Entry 6K09 (X-ray diffraction, 2.25 A resolution); this record covers chains A and B of the 3 polymer chains in the assembly.

# Chain A (and B)
Molecule: Nucleosome Assembly Protein
Organism: Caenorhabditis elegans
Notes: chain B of this document is another copy of the same molecule, construct and numbering; everything in this record applies to it too
UniProtKB: Q19007 (Q19007_CAEEL); residue numbers follow UniProt; this construct covers 10-296
Amino-acid sequence (308 residues; row label = number of the first residue in the row; numbers below 1 keep their minus sign (Met-11 is residue -11)):
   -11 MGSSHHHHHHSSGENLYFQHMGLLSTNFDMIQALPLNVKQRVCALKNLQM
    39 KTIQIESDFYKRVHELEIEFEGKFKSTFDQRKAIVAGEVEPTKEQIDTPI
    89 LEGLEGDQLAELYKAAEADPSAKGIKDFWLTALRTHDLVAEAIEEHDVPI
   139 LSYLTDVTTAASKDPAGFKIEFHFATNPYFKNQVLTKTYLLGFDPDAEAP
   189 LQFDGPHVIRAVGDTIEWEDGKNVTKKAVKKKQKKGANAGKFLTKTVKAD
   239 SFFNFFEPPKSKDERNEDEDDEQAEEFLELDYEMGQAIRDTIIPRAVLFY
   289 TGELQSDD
Disordered / not traced: -11 to 5, 219-230, 248-259 (chain B: -11 to 5, 218-233, 254-259, 295-296)
Sequence notes: initiating methionine (-11); expression tag (-10 to 9)

# How chain A and chain B interact
Pairs across the interface - 215 pairs, chain A then chain B:
  Phe6(A) - Leu286(B)  hydrophobic
  Phe6(A) - Glu291(B)
  Phe6(A) - Leu292(B)
  Gln7(A) - Glu291(B)  hydrogen bond (backbone-backbone)
  Gln7(A) - Gln293(B)
  His8(A) - Glu90(B)
  His8(A) - Gly91(B)  hydrogen bond (backbone-backbone)
  Met9(A) - Glu90(B)
  Gly10(A) - Leu89(B)
  Gly10(A) - Glu90(B)  hydrogen bond (backbone-backbone)
  Leu11(A) - Gln96(B)
  Leu12(A) - Gln293(B)  hydrogen bond (backbone-side chain)
  Ser13(A) - Leu89(B)
  Ser13(A) - Thr289(B)
  Ser13(A) - Gly290(B)
  Ser13(A) - Glu291(B)
  Ser13(A) - Gln293(B)
  Thr14(A) - Thr289(B)
  Thr14(A) - Gly290(B)  hydrogen bond (backbone-backbone)
  Thr14(A) - Gln293(B)  hydrogen bond
  Asn15(A) - Thr119(B)
  Asn15(A) - Thr123(B)  hydrogen bond
  Asn15(A) - Phe287(B)  hydrogen bond (side chain-backbone)
  Asn15(A) - Tyr288(B)  hydrogen bond (side chain-backbone)
  Asn15(A) - Thr289(B)  hydrogen bond (backbone-backbone)
  Asn15(A) - Gly290(B)
  Phe16(A) - Leu89(B)  hydrophobic
  Met18(A) - Tyr288(B)
  Ile19(A) - Ile88(B)  hydrophobic
  Ile19(A) - Tyr288(B)  hydrophobic
  Ile19(A) - Thr289(B)
  Gln20(A) - Leu100(B)
  Gln20(A) - Ala103(B)
  Ala21(A) - Ala104(B)
  Leu22(A) - Ala104(B)
  Leu22(A) - Tyr288(B)
  Pro23(A) - Ala104(B)
  Pro23(A) - Glu105(B)
  Pro23(A) - Asp107(B)
  Leu24(A) - Tyr101(B)
  Leu24(A) - Ala104(B)  hydrogen bond (backbone-backbone)
  Leu24(A) - Glu105(B)
  Leu24(A) - Ala106(B)
  Asn25(A) - Ala106(B)
  Asn25(A) - Asp107(B)  hydrogen bond (side chain-backbone)
  Asn25(A) - Ala110(B)  hydrogen bond (side chain-backbone)
  Val26(A) - Gly112(B)
  Lys27(A) - Ile88(B)
  Lys27(A) - Leu100(B)  hydrogen bond (side chain-backbone)
  Lys27(A) - Tyr101(B)
  Gln28(A) - Pro79(B)
  Gln28(A) - Ile84(B)
  Arg29(A) - Ile72(B)
  Arg29(A) - Pro79(B)
  Arg29(A) - Ala110(B)  hydrogen bond (side chain-backbone)
  Arg29(A) - Gly112(B)  hydrogen bond (side chain-backbone)
  Arg29(A) - Ile113(B)
  Val30(A) - Ile88(B)  hydrophobic
  Val30(A) - Ile113(B)
  Val30(A) - Tyr288(B)  hydrophobic
  Cys31(A) - Gln83(B)
  Cys31(A) - Thr86(B)  hydrogen bond (side chain-backbone)
  Cys31(A) - Ile88(B)
  Cys31(A) - Tyr101(B)  hydrogen bond
  Ala32(A) - Ile72(B)  hydrophobic
  Ala32(A) - Gln83(B)
  Leu33(A) - Arg69(B)
  Leu33(A) - Ile72(B)  hydrophobic
  Leu33(A) - Val73(B)  hydrophobic
  Leu33(A) - Ile113(B)  hydrophobic
  Leu33(A) - Phe116(B)  hydrophobic
  Leu33(A) - Val285(B)  hydrophobic
  Lys34(A) - Thr86(B)
  Lys34(A) - Pro87(B)
  Lys34(A) - Ile88(B)  hydrogen bond (side chain-backbone)
  Lys34(A) - Leu89(B)
  Lys34(A) - Val285(B)
  Lys34(A) - Glu291(B)  salt bridge
  Asn35(A) - Thr86(B)  hydrogen bond
  Leu36(A) - Gln68(B)
  Leu36(A) - Arg69(B)
  Gln37(A) - Pro282(B)  hydrogen bond (side chain-backbone)
  Gln37(A) - Arg283(B)
  Gln37(A) - Ala284(B)
  Gln37(A) - Val285(B)
  Met38(A) - Thr86(B)
  Met38(A) - Glu90(B)
  Thr40(A) - Phe62(B)
  Thr40(A) - Thr65(B)  hydrogen bond
  Thr40(A) - Phe66(B)
  Thr40(A) - Pro282(B)
  Ile41(A) - Arg283(B)
  Ile43(A) - Phe58(B)
  Ile43(A) - Lys61(B)
  Ile43(A) - Phe62(B)  hydrophobic
  Ile43(A) - Thr65(B)
  Glu44(A) - Phe62(B)
  Glu44(A) - Arg283(B)  salt bridge
  Asp46(A) - Phe58(B)
  Phe47(A) - Leu54(B)  hydrophobic
  Phe47(A) - Glu55(B)
  Phe47(A) - Phe58(B)
  Arg50(A) - Leu54(B)
  Arg50(A) - Glu57(B)  salt bridge
  Leu54(A) - Phe47(B)  hydrophobic
  Leu54(A) - Arg50(B)
  Leu54(A) - Val51(B)  hydrophobic
  Glu55(A) - Phe47(B)
  Glu57(A) - Arg50(B)  salt bridge
  Phe58(A) - Ile43(B)
  Phe58(A) - Asp46(B)
  Phe58(A) - Phe47(B)
  Phe58(A) - Arg50(B)
  Lys61(A) - Ile43(B)
  Phe62(A) - Thr40(B)
  Phe62(A) - Ile43(B)  hydrophobic
  Phe62(A) - Glu44(B)
  Thr65(A) - Lys39(B)
  Thr65(A) - Thr40(B)  hydrogen bond
  Phe66(A) - Thr40(B)
  Gln68(A) - Leu36(B)
  Arg69(A) - Leu33(B)
  Arg69(A) - Leu36(B)
  Ile72(A) - Arg29(B)
  Ile72(A) - Ala32(B)  hydrophobic
  Ile72(A) - Leu33(B)  hydrophobic
  Val73(A) - Leu33(B)  hydrophobic
  Pro79(A) - Gln28(B)
  Pro79(A) - Arg29(B)
  Glu82(A) - Asn35(B)
  Glu82(A) - Lys39(B)  salt bridge
  Gln83(A) - Cys31(B)
  Gln83(A) - Ala32(B)
  Ile84(A) - Gln28(B)
  Thr86(A) - Cys31(B)  hydrogen bond (backbone-side chain)
  Thr86(A) - Lys34(B)
  Thr86(A) - Asn35(B)  hydrogen bond
  Thr86(A) - Met38(B)
  Pro87(A) - Lys34(B)
  Ile88(A) - Ile19(B)  hydrophobic
  Ile88(A) - Lys27(B)
  Ile88(A) - Val30(B)  hydrophobic
  Ile88(A) - Cys31(B)  hydrophobic
  Ile88(A) - Lys34(B)  hydrogen bond (backbone-side chain)
  Leu89(A) - Gly10(B)
  Leu89(A) - Phe16(B)  hydrophobic
  Glu90(A) - His8(B)
  Glu90(A) - Gly10(B)  hydrogen bond (backbone-backbone)
  Glu90(A) - Leu189(B)
  Gly91(A) - His8(B)
  Leu92(A) - Leu11(B)  hydrophobic
  Gln96(A) - Leu11(B)
  Leu100(A) - Gln20(B)
  Leu100(A) - Lys27(B)  hydrogen bond (backbone-side chain)
  Tyr101(A) - Leu24(B)
  Tyr101(A) - Lys27(B)
  Tyr101(A) - Cys31(B)  hydrogen bond
  Ala103(A) - Gln20(B)
  Ala104(A) - Ala21(B)
  Ala104(A) - Leu22(B)
  Ala104(A) - Pro23(B)
  Ala104(A) - Leu24(B)  hydrogen bond (backbone-backbone)
  Glu105(A) - Pro23(B)
  Glu105(A) - Leu24(B)
  Ala106(A) - Leu24(B)
  Ala106(A) - Asn25(B)
  Asp107(A) - Pro23(B)
  Asp107(A) - Asn25(B)  hydrogen bond (backbone-side chain)
  Ala110(A) - Asn25(B)  hydrogen bond (backbone-side chain)
  Ala110(A) - Val26(B)  hydrophobic
  Ala110(A) - Arg29(B)  hydrogen bond (backbone-side chain)
  Gly112(A) - Val26(B)
  Gly112(A) - Arg29(B)  hydrogen bond (backbone-side chain)
  Ile113(A) - Arg29(B)
  Ile113(A) - Val30(B)
  Ile113(A) - Leu33(B)  hydrophobic
  Phe116(A) - Leu33(B)  hydrophobic
  Thr119(A) - Asn15(B)
  Thr119(A) - Met18(B)
  Thr123(A) - Asn15(B)  hydrogen bond
  Leu189(A) - Glu90(B)
  Phe191(A) - Arg283(B)  hydrogen bond (backbone-side chain)
  Pro282(A) - Gln37(B)  hydrogen bond (backbone-side chain)
  Pro282(A) - Thr40(B)
  Arg283(A) - Gln37(B)
  Arg283(A) - Ile41(B)
  Arg283(A) - Glu44(B)  salt bridge
  Arg283(A) - Phe191(B)  hydrogen bond (side chain-backbone)
  Ala284(A) - Gln37(B)
  Val285(A) - Leu33(B)  hydrophobic
  Val285(A) - Lys34(B)
  Val285(A) - Gln37(B)
  Leu286(A) - Lys34(B)
  Leu286(A) - Leu189(B)
  Phe287(A) - Asn15(B)  hydrogen bond (backbone-side chain)
  Tyr288(A) - Asn15(B)  hydrogen bond (backbone-side chain)
  Tyr288(A) - Met18(B)
  Tyr288(A) - Ile19(B)  hydrophobic
  Tyr288(A) - Leu22(B)
  Tyr288(A) - Val30(B)  hydrophobic
  Thr289(A) - Ser13(B)
  Thr289(A) - Thr14(B)
  Thr289(A) - Asn15(B)  hydrogen bond (backbone-backbone)
  Thr289(A) - Ile19(B)
  Gly290(A) - Ser13(B)
  Gly290(A) - Thr14(B)  hydrogen bond (backbone-backbone)
  Gly290(A) - Asn15(B)
  Glu291(A) - Phe6(B)
  Glu291(A) - Gln7(B)  hydrogen bond (backbone-backbone)
  Glu291(A) - Lys34(B)  salt bridge
  Leu292(A) - Phe6(B)  hydrophobic
  Gln293(A) - Gln7(B)  hydrogen bond
  Gln293(A) - Leu12(B)  hydrogen bond (side chain-backbone)
  Gln293(A) - Ser13(B)
  Gln293(A) - Thr14(B)  hydrogen bond
Other interface residues (no listed pair), chain A (96 interface residues in all): Lys39, Val51, Glu78, Pro108, Lys111, Asp192
Other interface residues (no listed pair), chain B (95 interface residues in all): Met9, Glu82, Leu92, Pro108, Lys111, Asp192

# In short
The interface between chain A and chain B involves 96 residues on one side and 95 on the other; the contacts
include 46 hydrogen bonds and 7 salt bridges. Among the polar pairs are Lys34(A)-Glu291(B), Glu44(A)-Arg283(B)
and Arg50(A)-Glu57(B).
Both chains are Nucleosome Assembly Protein (Caenorhabditis elegans). Entry 6K09 (Crystal structure B of
ceNAP1-H2A-H2B complex) was determined by X-ray diffraction.
